PDB entry 3X1T | X-ray diffraction, 2.81 A resolution | chains E and F of the 10 polymer chains in the assembly

# Chain E
Protein: Histone H3.1
Organism: Homo sapiens
UniProt: P68431 (H31_HUMAN); residues 1-135 here correspond to UniProt positions 2-136 (UniProt number = residue number + 1)
Amino-acid sequence (135 residues; row label = number of the first residue in the row):
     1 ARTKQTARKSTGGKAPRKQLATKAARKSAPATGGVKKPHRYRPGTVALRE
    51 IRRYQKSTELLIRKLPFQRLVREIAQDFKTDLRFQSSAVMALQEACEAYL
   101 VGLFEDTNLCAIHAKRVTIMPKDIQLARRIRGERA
Disordered / not traced: 1-37
Curated features (UniProtKB/Swiss-Prot):
  - modified residue: Arg2 (Asymmetric dimethylarginine), Thr3 (Phosphothreonine), Lys4 (Allysine), Gln5 (5-glutamyl dopamine), Thr6 (Phosphothreonine), Arg8 (Citrulline), Lys9 (N6,N6,N6-trimethyllysine), Ser10 (ADP-ribosylserine), Thr11 (Phosphothreonine), Lys14 (N6-(2-hydroxyisobutyryl)lysine), Arg17 (Asymmetric dimethylarginine), Lys18 (N6-(2-hydroxyisobutyryl)lysine), Lys23 (N6-(2-hydroxyisobutyryl)lysine), Arg26 (Citrulline), Lys27 (N6,N6,N6-trimethyllysine), Ser28 (ADP-ribosylserine), Lys36 (N6,N6,N6-trimethyllysine), Lys37 (N6-methyllysine), Tyr41 (Phosphotyrosine), Lys56 (N6,N6,N6-trimethyllysine) and 8 more in UniProt
  - lipidation: Lys18 (N6-decanoyllysine)

# Chain F
Protein: Histone H4
Organism: Homo sapiens
UniProt: P62805 (H4_HUMAN); residues 1-102 here correspond to UniProt positions 2-103 (UniProt number = residue number + 1)
Amino-acid sequence (102 residues; numbered 1 to 102; the number before each row is that of its first residue):
     1 SGRGKGGKGLGKGGAKRHRKVLRDNIQGITKPAIRRLARRGGVKRISGLI
    51 YEETRGVLKVFLENVIRDAVTYTEHAKRKTVTAMDVVYALKRQGRTLYGF
   101 GG
Disordered / not traced: 1-15
Curated features (UniProtKB/Swiss-Prot):
  - DNA-binding region: Lys16 to Lys20
  - modified residue: Ser1 (N-acetylserine), Arg3 (Asymmetric dimethylarginine), Lys5 (N6-(2-hydroxyisobutyryl)lysine), Lys8 (N6-(2-hydroxyisobutyryl)lysine), Lys12 (N6-(2-hydroxyisobutyryl)lysine), Lys16 (N6-(2-hydroxyisobutyryl)lysine), Lys20 (N6,N6,N6-trimethyllysine), Lys31 (N6-(2-hydroxyisobutyryl)lysine), Lys44 (N6-(2-hydroxyisobutyryl)lysine), Ser47 (Phosphoserine), Tyr51 (Phosphotyrosine), Lys59 (N6-(2-hydroxyisobutyryl)lysine), Lys77 (N6-(2-hydroxyisobutyryl)lysine), Lys79 (N6-(2-hydroxyisobutyryl)lysine), Thr80 (Phosphothreonine), Tyr88 (Phosphotyrosine), Lys91 (N6-(2-hydroxyisobutyryl)lysine)
  - cross-link (Glycyl lysine isopeptide (Lys-Gly)): Lys12 (interchain with G-Cter in SUMO2), Lys20 (interchain with G-Cter in SUMO2), Lys31 (interchain with G-Cter in SUMO2), Lys59 (interchain with G-Cter in SUMO2), Lys79 (interchain with G-Cter in SUMO2), Lys91 (interchain with G-Cter in SUMO2)

# Interface between chain E and chain F
Contacting residue pairs (105):
  Gly44(E) - Lys44(F)
  Ala47(E) - Arg39(F)
  Ala47(E) - Lys44(F)
  Leu48(E) - Lys44(F)
  Glu50(E) - Arg39(F)  salt bridge
  Ile51(E) - Arg39(F)
  Ile51(E) - Gly42(F)
  Ile51(E) - Val43(F)
  Ile51(E) - Lys44(F)
  Tyr54(E) - Arg36(F)
  Tyr54(E) - Arg39(F)
  Tyr54(E) - Arg40(F)  hydrogen bond (backbone-side chain)
  Gln55(E) - Arg40(F)  hydrogen bond (side chain-backbone)
  Gln55(E) - Gly42(F)
  Ser57(E) - Arg40(F)  hydrogen bond (backbone-side chain)
  Thr58(E) - Arg40(F)
  Glu59(E) - Arg40(F)  salt bridge
  Leu61(E) - Ala33(F)
  Leu61(E) - Arg36(F)  hydrogen bond (backbone-side chain)
  Leu61(E) - Leu37(F)
  Leu61(E) - Arg40(F)
  Ile62(E) - Ile29(F)  hydrophobic
  Ile62(E) - Leu37(F)  hydrophobic
  Pro66(E) - Gly28(F)
  Phe67(E) - Leu62(F)  hydrophobic
  Arg69(E) - Asn25(F)  hydrogen bond
  Leu70(E) - Asn25(F)
  Leu70(E) - Ile26(F)
  Leu70(E) - Leu62(F)  hydrophobic
  Val71(E) - Ile66(F)
  Arg72(E) - Arg19(F)
  Arg72(E) - Leu22(F)
  Glu73(E) - Leu22(F)
  Glu73(E) - Arg23(F)
  Glu73(E) - Asp24(F)  hydrogen bond (side chain-backbone)
  Glu73(E) - Asn25(F)  hydrogen bond
  Ile74(E) - Leu62(F)  hydrophobic
  Ile74(E) - Glu63(F)
  Ile74(E) - Ile66(F)  hydrophobic
  Ala75(E) - Ile66(F)  hydrophobic
  Gln76(E) - Leu22(F)
  Phe78(E) - Arg67(F)
  Phe78(E) - Val70(F)  hydrophobic
  Lys79(E) - Glu74(F)
  Asp81(E) - Lys79(F)
  Leu82(E) - Val70(F)  hydrophobic
  Leu82(E) - Lys79(F)
  Arg83(E) - Lys79(F)  hydrogen bond (backbone-backbone)
  Arg83(E) - Thr80(F)
  Arg83(E) - Val81(F)  hydrogen bond (backbone-backbone)
  Phe84(E) - Val81(F)  hydrophobic
  Gln85(E) - Thr80(F)
  Gln85(E) - Val81(F)  hydrogen bond (backbone-backbone)
  Gln85(E) - Thr82(F)
  Gln85(E) - Ala83(F)  hydrogen bond (side chain-backbone)
  Ser87(E) - Ala83(F)
  Ser87(E) - Phe100(F)
  Ala88(E) - Val81(F)
  Ala88(E) - Thr82(F)
  Ala88(E) - Ala83(F)
  Ala88(E) - Val86(F)
  Met90(E) - Phe100(F)  hydrophobic
  Ala91(E) - Val86(F)  hydrophobic
  Ala91(E) - Leu97(F)  hydrophobic
  Ala91(E) - Phe100(F)
  Leu92(E) - Val65(F)  hydrophobic
  Leu92(E) - Val86(F)  hydrophobic
  Glu94(E) - Phe100(F)
  Ala95(E) - Leu90(F)  hydrophobic
  Cys96(E) - Leu58(F)  hydrophobic
  Cys96(E) - Phe61(F)  hydrophobic
  Cys96(E) - Leu62(F)  hydrophobic
  Glu97(E) - Leu37(F)
  Tyr99(E) - Val57(F)
  Tyr99(E) - Phe61(F)  hydrophobic
  Tyr99(E) - Arg95(F)
  Leu100(E) - Leu58(F)  hydrophobic
  Val101(E) - Leu37(F)  hydrophobic
  Val101(E) - Arg40(F)
  Val101(E) - Gly41(F)
  Leu103(E) - Val57(F)  hydrophobic
  Phe104(E) - Ile34(F)
  Phe104(E) - Leu37(F)
  Phe104(E) - Ala38(F)
  Phe104(E) - Val43(F)
  Phe104(E) - Thr54(F)
  Glu105(E) - Gly41(F)
  Asn108(E) - Gly42(F)  hydrogen bond (side chain-backbone)
  Asn108(E) - Val43(F)
  Val117(E) - Arg45(F)
  Thr118(E) - Arg45(F)  hydrogen bond
  Thr118(E) - Ile46(F)
  Thr118(E) - Ser47(F)
  Ile119(E) - Val43(F)  hydrophobic
  Ile119(E) - Arg45(F)  hydrogen bond (backbone-backbone)
  Ile119(E) - Ser47(F)  hydrogen bond (backbone-backbone)
  Ile119(E) - Ile50(F)
  Met120(E) - Ser47(F)
  Met120(E) - Ile50(F)
  Pro121(E) - Leu49(F)
  Pro121(E) - Ile50(F)
  Pro121(E) - Glu53(F)
  Ile124(E) - Ile50(F)  hydrophobic
  Gln125(E) - Glu53(F)
  Arg128(E) - Val57(F)
Other interface residues (no listed pair), chain E (56 interface residues in all): Arg63, Ala98, Ala135
Other interface residues (no listed pair), chain F (49 interface residues in all): Lys59, Val60, Thr71

# Overview
Chain E and chain F form an interface of 56 and 49 residues respectively; the contacts include 15 hydrogen
bonds and 2 salt bridges. Polar pairs include Glu50(E)-Arg39(F), Glu59(E)-Arg40(F) and Tyr54(E)-Arg40(F).
Curated annotation (UniProt) lists a DNA-binding region on chain F.
Here chain E is Histone H3.1 and chain F is Histone H4, both from Homo sapiens. Entry 3X1T (Crystal structure
of nucleosome core particle consisting of mouse testis specific histone variants H2aa and H2ba) was determined
by X-ray diffraction (same publication as 3X1S, 3X1U and 3X1V).
